Entry 1L53 (X-ray diffraction, 1.85 A resolution); this record covers chain A.

Chain A:
Molecule: T4 lysozyme
Source organism: Enterobacteria phage T4
Notes: EC 3.2.1.17
UniProtKB: P00720 (LYS_BPT4); residues 1-164 here = UniProt positions 1-164
Chain sequence (164 residues; numbered 1 to 164; the number before each row is that of its first residue):
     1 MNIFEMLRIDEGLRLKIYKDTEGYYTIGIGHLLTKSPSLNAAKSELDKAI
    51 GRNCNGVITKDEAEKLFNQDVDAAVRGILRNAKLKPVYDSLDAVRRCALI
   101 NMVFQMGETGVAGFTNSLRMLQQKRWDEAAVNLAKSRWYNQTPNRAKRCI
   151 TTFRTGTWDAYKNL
Construct notes: engineered mutation C149 (Val in P00720)
Glycans and other covalent adducts: beta-mercaptoethanol (BME) linked to C97
Swiss-Prot annotation at these positions:
  - active site (Proton donor/acceptor): E11, D20
  - binding site (substrate): L32, F104, S117, N132

Summary:
Curated annotation (UniProt) lists active-site residues E11 and D20 and 4 substrate-binding residues.
Chain A is T4 lysozyme (Enterobacteria phage T4); the structure, Structural and thermodynamic analysis of the
packing of two alpha-helices in bacteriophage T4 lysozyme, was determined by X-ray diffraction, deposited
together with 1L48, 1L49, 1L50, 1L51 and 1L52.
